Entry 5F6K (X-ray diffraction, 2.41 A resolution); this record covers chains A and C of the 7 polymer chains in the assembly.

# Chain A
Name: Set1/Ash2 histone methyltransferase complex subunit ASH2
From: Homo sapiens
UniProt: Q9UBL3 (ASH2L_HUMAN); residues 286-504 here correspond to UniProt positions 380-598 (UniProt number = residue number + 94)
Amino-acid sequence (184 residues; numbered 285 to 504; 36 numbers in that range are skipped by the numbering (no residue carries them; nothing is unmodelled there); the number before each row is that of its first residue):
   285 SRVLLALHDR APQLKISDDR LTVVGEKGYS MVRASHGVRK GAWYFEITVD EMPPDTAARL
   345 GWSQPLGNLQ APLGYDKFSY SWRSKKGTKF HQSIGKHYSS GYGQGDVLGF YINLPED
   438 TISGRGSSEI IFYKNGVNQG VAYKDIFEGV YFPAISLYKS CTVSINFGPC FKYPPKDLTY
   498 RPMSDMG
Not modelled in the structure: 285, 438-443, 504
Differences from the reference sequence: expression tag (285); linker (439-444)
Reported in the primary citation:
  - mutagenesis - Q354A: decreased catalytic activity on all MLL complexes

# Chain C
Name: Histone-lysine N-methyltransferase 2C
From: Homo sapiens
Notes: EC 2.1.1.43
UniProt: Q8NEZ4 (KMT2C_HUMAN); residue numbers follow UniProt; this construct covers 4757-4911
Amino-acid sequence (159 residues; each row starts with the number of its first residue):
  4753 GPLGSKSSQY RKMKTEWKSN VYLARSRIQG LGLYAARDIE KHTMVIEYIG TIIRNEVANR
  4813 KEKLYESQNR GVYMFRMDND HVIDATLTGG PARYINHSCA PNCVAEVVTF ERGHKIIISS
  4873 SRRIQKGEEL CYDYKFDFED DQHKIPCHCG AVNCRKWMN
Not modelled in the structure: 4753, 4889-4896
Differences from the reference sequence: expression tag (4753-4756)
Swiss-Prot annotation at these positions:
  - binding site (S-adenosyl-L-methionine): Tyr4825, Asn4848, His4849
  - binding site (Zn(2+)): Cys4851, Cys4899, Cys4901, Cys4906
Metal / ion sites: Zn2+: Cys4851, Cys4899, Cys4901, Cys4906
Small-molecule neighbours: S-adenosylhomocysteine (SAH): Ile4780, Gln4781, Gly4782, Leu4783, Gly4823, Val4824, Tyr4825, Arg4845, Tyr4846, Ile4847, Asn4848, His4849, Tyr4886, Pro4898, Cys4899, His4900, Cys4901, Met4910
Reported in the primary citation:
  - binding site for S-adenosylhomocysteine: Tyr4825
  - contacts within the chain: Tyr4825-Arg4845 (from molecular simulation)
  - conformationally variable residues (side-chain flip): Val4824
  - binding site for peptide ARTKQTARK: Phe4827
  - mutagenesis - R4806A: decreased catalytic activity

# Interface between chain A and chain C
Residue-residue contacts (10; chain A residue first):
  Asp303(A) with Arg4875(C), salt bridge
  Asp334(A) with His4794(C)
  Gln388(A) with Ser4757(C), hydrogen bond (backbone-side chain)
  Gly389(A) with Ser4757(C); Gln4761(C)
  Asp390(A) with Ser4757(C)
  Asn452(A) with Ser4760(C), hydrogen bond
  Lys489(A) with Lys4764(C), hydrogen bond (backbone-side chain)
  Tyr490(A) with Ser4760(C), hydrogen bond (side chain-backbone); Lys4764(C)

# In short
8 residues of chain A and 6 residues of chain C are in contact, with 4 hydrogen bonds and 1 salt bridge. Among
the polar pairs are Asp303(A)-Arg4875(C), Gln388(A)-Ser4757(C) and Asn452(A)-Ser4760(C). Bound to chain C:
S-adenosylhomocysteine. From the paper: a binding site for S-adenosylhomocysteine at Tyr4825(C); Q354A of
chain A reduces catalytic activity on all MLL complexes.
Here chain A is Set1/Ash2 histone methyltransferase complex subunit ASH2 and chain C is Histone-lysine
N-methyltransferase 2C, both from Homo sapiens. Entry 5F6K (Crystal structure of the MLL3-Ash2L-RbBP5 complex)
was determined by X-ray diffraction together with 5F59, 5F5E and 5F6L from the same study.
